Entry 4J5W (X-ray diffraction, 2.80 A resolution); this record covers chains A and B of the 4 polymer chains in the assembly.

[Chain A (and B)]
Molecule: Nuclear receptor subfamily 1 group I member 2, Nuclear receptor coactivator 1
From: Homo sapiens
Notes: EC 2.3.1.48; chain B of this document is another copy of the same molecule, construct and numbering; everything in this record applies to it too
UniProtKB: chimeric construct of O75469, Q15788: residues 130-434 from O75469 (NR1I2_HUMAN) positions 130-434 (same numbers); residues 440-462 from Q15788 positions 678-700 (UniProt number = residue number + 238)
Amino-acid sequence (336 residues; each row starts with the number of its first residue):
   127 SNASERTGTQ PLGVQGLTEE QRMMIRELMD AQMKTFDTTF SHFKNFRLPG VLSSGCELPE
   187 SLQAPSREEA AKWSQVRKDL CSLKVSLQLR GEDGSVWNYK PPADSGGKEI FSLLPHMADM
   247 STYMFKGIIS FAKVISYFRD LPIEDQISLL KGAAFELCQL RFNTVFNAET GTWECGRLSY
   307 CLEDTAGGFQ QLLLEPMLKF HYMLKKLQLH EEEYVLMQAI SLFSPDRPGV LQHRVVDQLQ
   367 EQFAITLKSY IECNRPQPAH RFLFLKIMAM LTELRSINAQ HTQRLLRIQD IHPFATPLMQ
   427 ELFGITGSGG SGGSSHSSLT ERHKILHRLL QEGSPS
Unresolved in the structure: 127-140, 178-192, 313-314, 433-442, 462 (chain B: 127-140, 178-192, 312-314, 433-442, 462)
Sequence notes: expression tag (127-129); linker (435-439)
UniProt features mapped onto this chain:
  - binding site (hyperforin): Ser247, Gln285 to Phe288, His407
  - motif: Leu452 to Leu456 (LXXLL motif 4)
  - modified residue: Ser460 (Phosphoserine)
Reported in the primary citation:
  - self-association interface (contacts with another copy of this molecule): Val211 to Asp230

[Chain A / chain B interface]
Contacting residue pairs (32; chain A residue first):
  Pro175(A) with Trp223(B), hydrogen bond (backbone-side chain)
  Gly176(A) with Trp223(B), hydrogen bond (backbone-side chain)
  Val177(A) with Leu174(B), hydrophobic; Leu215(B), hydrophobic; Trp223(B)
  Leu215(A) with Val177(B), hydrophobic
  Asp219(A) with Pro228(B); Glu235(B)
  Ser221(A) with Tyr225(B); Lys226(B); Pro228(B)
  Val222(A) with Asn224(B); Tyr225(B); Lys226(B), hydrogen bond (backbone-backbone)
  Trp223(A) with Pro175(B); Gly176(B); Val177(B); Trp223(B), hydrophobic; Asn224(B); Tyr225(B)
  Asn224(A) with Val222(B); Trp223(B); Asn224(B), hydrogen bond (backbone-backbone)
  Tyr225(A) with Val222(B); Trp223(B)
  Lys226(A) with Gly220(B), hydrogen bond (side chain-backbone); Ser221(B); Val222(B), hydrogen bond (backbone-backbone)
  Pro228(A) with Asp219(B); Gly220(B); Ser221(B)
  Glu235(A) with Asp219(B)
Interface residues without a listed pair, chain A (18 interface residues in all): Leu174, Leu213, Gly220, Pro227, Ala229
Interface residues without a listed pair, chain B (17 interface residues in all): Leu213, Ala229

[In short]
18 residues of chain A face 17 of chain B across their interface, with 6 hydrogen bonds. Among the polar pairs
are Pro175(A)-Trp223(B), Gly176(A)-Trp223(B) and Lys226(A)-Gly220(B). UniProt lists 6 hyperforin-binding
residues on chain A. From the paper: a self-association interface involving Val211(A).
Both chains are Nuclear receptor subfamily 1 group I member 2, Nuclear receptor coactivator 1 (Homo sapiens).
Entry 4J5W (Crystal Structure of the apo-PXR/RXRalpha LBD Heterotetramer Complex) was determined by X-ray
diffraction (same publication as 4J5X).
